PDB entry 6L1Z | X-ray diffraction, 1.91 A resolution | chain A

== Chain A ==
Name: Casein Kinase 2 subunit alpha
Source organism: Homo sapiens
Notes: EC 2.7.11.1
UniProt: P68400 (CSK21_HUMAN); residue numbers follow UniProt; this construct covers 1-335
Sequence (340 residues; row label = number of the first residue in the row; numbers below 1 keep their minus sign (Gly-4 is residue -4)):
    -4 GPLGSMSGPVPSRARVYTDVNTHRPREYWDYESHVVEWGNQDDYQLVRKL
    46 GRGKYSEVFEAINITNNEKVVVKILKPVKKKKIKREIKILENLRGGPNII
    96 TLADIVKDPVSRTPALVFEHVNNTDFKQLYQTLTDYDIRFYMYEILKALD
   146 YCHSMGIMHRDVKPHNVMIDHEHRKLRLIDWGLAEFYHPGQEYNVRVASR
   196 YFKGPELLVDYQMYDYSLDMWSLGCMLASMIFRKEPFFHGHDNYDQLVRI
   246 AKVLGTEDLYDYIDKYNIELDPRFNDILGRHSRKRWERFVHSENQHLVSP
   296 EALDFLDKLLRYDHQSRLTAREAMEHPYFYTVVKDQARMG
Unresolved in the structure: -4 to 1, 331-335
Sequence notes: expression tag (-4 to 0)
Ligand contacts: E3U ((6aR)-3,4,6a,10-tetrakis(oxidanyl)-6,7-dihydroindeno[2,1-c]chromen-9-one): Leu45, Gly46, Val53, Val66, Lys68, Glu81, Ile95, Phe113, His160, Met163, Ile174, Asp175, Trp176
Swiss-Prot annotation at these positions:
  - region: Gln36 to Leu41 (Interaction with beta subunit)
  - active site: Asp156 (Proton acceptor)
  - binding site (ATP): Leu45 to Val53, Lys68
  - natural variant: Arg47 (R47Q: In OCNDS), Tyr50 (Y50S: In OCNDS), Asp175 (D175G: In OCNDS), Lys198 (K198R: In OCNDS)

== In short ==
Chain A binds compound E3U. From UniProt: active-site residue Asp156 and 10 ATP-binding residues.
Chain A is Casein Kinase 2 subunit alpha (Homo sapiens); the structure, Crystal structure of CK2a1 with
hematein, was determined by X-ray diffraction together with 6L23, 6L20, 6L21, 6L22 and 6L24 from the same
study.
